PDB entry 8G1S | electron microscopy, 3.70 A resolution | chains B and J of the 8 polymer chains in the assembly

Chain B:
Molecule: 31-nt DNA strand
Organism: Escherichia coli
Sequence (31 nucleotides; each row starts with the number of its first residue):
     1 CTCTGAATCT CTTCCTCGTG TGGTCAGGAC G
Unresolved in the structure: 31

Chain J:
Name: DNA-directed RNA polymerase subunit beta'
Organism: Escherichia coli
UniProt: A7ZUK2 (RPOC_ECO24); residues 1-1373 here = UniProt positions 1-1373
Chain sequence (1373 residues; numbered 1 to 1373; the number before each row is that of its first residue):
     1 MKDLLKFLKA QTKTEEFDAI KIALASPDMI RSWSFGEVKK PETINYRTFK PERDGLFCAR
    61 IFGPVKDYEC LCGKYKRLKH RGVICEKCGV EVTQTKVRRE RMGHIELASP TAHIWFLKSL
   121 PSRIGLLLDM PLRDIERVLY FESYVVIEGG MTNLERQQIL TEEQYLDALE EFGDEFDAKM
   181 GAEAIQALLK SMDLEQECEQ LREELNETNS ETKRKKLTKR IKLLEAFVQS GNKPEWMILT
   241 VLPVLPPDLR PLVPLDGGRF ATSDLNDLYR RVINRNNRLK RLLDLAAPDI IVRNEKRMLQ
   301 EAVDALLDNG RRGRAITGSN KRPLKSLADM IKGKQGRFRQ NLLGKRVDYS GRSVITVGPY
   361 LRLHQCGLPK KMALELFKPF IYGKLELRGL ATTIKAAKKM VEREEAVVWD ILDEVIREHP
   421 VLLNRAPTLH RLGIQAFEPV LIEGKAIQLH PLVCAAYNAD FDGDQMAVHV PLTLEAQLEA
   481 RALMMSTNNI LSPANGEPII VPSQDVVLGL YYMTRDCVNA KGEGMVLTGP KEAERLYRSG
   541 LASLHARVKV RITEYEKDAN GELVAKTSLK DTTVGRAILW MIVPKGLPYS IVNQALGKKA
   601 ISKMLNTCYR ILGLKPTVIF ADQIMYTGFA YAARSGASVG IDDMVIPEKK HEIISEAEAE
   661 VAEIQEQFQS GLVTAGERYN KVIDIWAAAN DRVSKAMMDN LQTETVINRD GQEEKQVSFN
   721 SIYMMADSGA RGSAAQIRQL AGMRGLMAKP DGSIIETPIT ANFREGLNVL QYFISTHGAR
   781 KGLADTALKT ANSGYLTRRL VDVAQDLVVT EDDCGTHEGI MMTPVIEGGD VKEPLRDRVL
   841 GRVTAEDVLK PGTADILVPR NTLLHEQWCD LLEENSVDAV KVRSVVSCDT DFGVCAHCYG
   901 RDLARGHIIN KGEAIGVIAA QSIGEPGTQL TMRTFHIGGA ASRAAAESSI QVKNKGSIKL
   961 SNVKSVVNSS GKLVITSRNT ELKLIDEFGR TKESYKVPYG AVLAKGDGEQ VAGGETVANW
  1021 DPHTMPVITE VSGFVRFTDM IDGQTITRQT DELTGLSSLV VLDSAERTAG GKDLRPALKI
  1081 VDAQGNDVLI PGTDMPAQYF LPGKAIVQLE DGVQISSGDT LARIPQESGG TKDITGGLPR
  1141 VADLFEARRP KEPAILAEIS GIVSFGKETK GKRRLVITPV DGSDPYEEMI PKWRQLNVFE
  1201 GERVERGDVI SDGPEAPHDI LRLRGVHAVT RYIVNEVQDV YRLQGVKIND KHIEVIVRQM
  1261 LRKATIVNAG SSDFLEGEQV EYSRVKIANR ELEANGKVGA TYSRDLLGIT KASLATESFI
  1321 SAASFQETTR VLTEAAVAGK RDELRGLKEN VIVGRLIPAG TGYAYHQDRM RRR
Unresolved in the structure: 1-15, 934-947, 1127-1133
Metal / ion sites: Mg2+: Asp462, Asp464 (shared with 1 residue of chain R)
Swiss-Prot annotation at these positions:
  - binding site (Zn(2+)): Cys70, Cys72, Cys85, Cys88, Cys814, Cys888, Cys895, Cys898
  - binding site (Mg(2+)): Asp460, Asp462, Asp464
  - modified residue: Lys972 (N6-acetyllysine)

Interface between chain B and chain J:
Contacting residue pairs (35):
  DC3(B) - Ser210(J)  hydrogen bond to the phosphate
  DC3(B) - Lys213(J)  phosphate contact
  DT4(B) - Ser210(J)  phosphate contact
  DT4(B) - Glu211(J)  hydrogen bond to the phosphate
  DT4(B) - Thr212(J)  hydrogen bond to the phosphate
  DT10(B) - Lys118(J)  sugar contact
  DC11(B) - Lys118(J)  phosphate contact
  DC11(B) - Arg1330(J)  hydrogen bond to the phosphate
  DT12(B) - Arg311(J)  salt bridge to the phosphate
  DT12(B) - Lys332(J)  salt bridge to the phosphate
  DT12(B) - Glu1327(J)  phosphate contact
  DT12(B) - Arg1330(J)  salt bridge to the phosphate
  DT13(B) - Tyr795(J)  phosphate contact
  DT13(B) - Gln1326(J)  sugar contact
  DT13(B) - Glu1327(J)  hydrogen bond to the phosphate
  DC14(B) - Lys334(J)  phosphate contact
  DC14(B) - Arg339(J)  salt bridge to the phosphate
  DC14(B) - Tyr795(J)  phosphate contact
  DC14(B) - Arg798(J)  salt bridge to the phosphate
  DC15(B) - Lys334(J)  salt bridge to the phosphate
  DC15(B) - Pro427(J)  base contact
  DC15(B) - Thr790(J)  sugar contact
  DC15(B) - Ala791(J)  sugar contact
  DC15(B) - Gly794(J)  sugar contact
  DC15(B) - Tyr795(J)  sugar contact
  DT16(B) - Lys334(J)  salt bridge to the phosphate
  DT16(B) - Arg339(J)  salt bridge to the phosphate
  DC17(B) - Arg352(J)  phosphate contact
  DG18(B) - Arg346(J)  salt bridge to the phosphate
  DG18(B) - Arg352(J)  salt bridge to the phosphate
  DT24(B) - Asn320(J)  hydrogen bond to the phosphate
  DC25(B) - Ala261(J)  base contact
  DC25(B) - Asn320(J)  sugar contact
  DA26(B) - Phe260(J)  hydrogen bond to the base
  DA26(B) - Thr262(J)  base contact
Also at the interface, not in a pair above, chain B (15 interface residues in all): DG23
Also at the interface, not in a pair above, chain J (31 interface residues in all): Thr43, Leu252, Arg270, Arg322, Gly333, Ala426, Thr1328

Summary:
Chain B and chain J form an interface of 15 and 31 residues respectively; the contacts include 7 hydrogen
bonds and 10 salt bridges. Polar contacts include DA26(B)-Phe260(J), DC3(B)-Ser210(J) and DT4(B)-Glu211(J).
From UniProt: 8 Zn2+-binding residues and 3 Mg2+-binding residues on chain J.
Here chain B is a 31-nt DNA strand and chain J is DNA-directed RNA polymerase subunit beta', both from
Escherichia coli. Entry 8G1S (Cryo-EM structure of 3DVA component 1 of Escherichia coli que-PEC (paused
elongation complex) RNA Polymerase minus ...) was determined by electron microscopy together with 8F3C, 8G00,
8G2W, 8G4W, 8G7E and 8G8Z from the same study.
